PDB entry 8XQT | electron microscopy, 2.94 A resolution | chains B and C of the 5 polymer chains in the assembly

Chain B:
Name: Guanine nucleotide-binding protein G(I)/G(S)/G(T) subunit beta-1
Source organism: Homo sapiens
UniProtKB: P62873 (GBB1_HUMAN); residues 1-340 here = UniProt positions 1-340
Sequence (366 residues; numbered 1 to 366; the number before each row is that of its first residue):
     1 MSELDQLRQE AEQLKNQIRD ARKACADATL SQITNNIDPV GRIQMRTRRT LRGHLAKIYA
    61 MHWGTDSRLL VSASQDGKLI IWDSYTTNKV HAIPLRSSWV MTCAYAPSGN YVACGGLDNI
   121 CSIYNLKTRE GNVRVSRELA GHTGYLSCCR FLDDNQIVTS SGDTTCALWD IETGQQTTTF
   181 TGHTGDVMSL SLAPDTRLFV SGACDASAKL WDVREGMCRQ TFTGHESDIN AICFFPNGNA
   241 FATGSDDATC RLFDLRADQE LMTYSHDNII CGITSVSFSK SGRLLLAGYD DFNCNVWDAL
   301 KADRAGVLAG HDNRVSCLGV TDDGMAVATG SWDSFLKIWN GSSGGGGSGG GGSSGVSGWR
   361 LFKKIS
Disordered / not traced: 1-2, 341-366
Sequence notes: expression tag (341-366)
Curated features (UniProtKB/Swiss-Prot):
  - modified residue: S2 (N-acetylserine), H266 (Phosphohistidine)
  - natural variant: L30 (L30F: In MRD42; uncertain significance), R52 (R52G: In MRD42), G64 (G64V: In MRD42), D76 (D76E: In MRD42; D76G: In MRD42), G77 (G77S: In MRD42), K78 (K78R: In MRD42), I80 (I80N: In MRD42; I80T: In MRD42), H91 (H91R: In MRD42; uncertain significance), A92 (A92T: In MRD42), P94 (P94S: In MRD42), L95 (L95P: In MRD42), R96 (R96L: In MRD42), 5 further natural variant entries in UniProt

Chain C:
Name: Guanine nucleotide-binding protein G(I)/G(S)/G(O) subunit gamma-2
Source organism: Homo sapiens
UniProtKB: P59768 (GBG2_HUMAN); residues 1-71 here = UniProt positions 1-71
Sequence (71 residues; row label = number of the first residue in the row):
     1 MASNNTASIA QARKLVEQLK MEANIDRIKV SKAAADLMAY CEAHAKEDPL LTPVPASENP
    61 FREKKFFCAI L
Disordered / not traced: 1-6, 63-71
Curated features (UniProtKB/Swiss-Prot):
  - modified residue: A2 (N-acetylalanine), C68 (Cysteine methyl ester)
  - lipidation: C68 (S-geranylgeranyl cysteine)

How chain B and chain C interact:
Contacting residue pairs - 87 pairs, chain B then chain C:
  L4(B) - S8(C)
  L4(B) - A12(C)  hydrophobic
  L7(B) - A12(C)  hydrophobic
  L7(B) - R13(C)
  L7(B) - V16(C)
  R8(B) - L15(C)
  E10(B) - V16(C)
  A11(B) - V16(C)  hydrophobic
  A11(B) - L19(C)
  L14(B) - V16(C)
  L14(B) - L19(C)  hydrophobic
  L14(B) - K20(C)
  I18(B) - L19(C)  hydrophobic
  I18(B) - A23(C)  hydrophobic
  A21(B) - R27(C)
  C25(B) - R27(C)
  C25(B) - K29(C)
  C25(B) - V30(C)  hydrogen bond (backbone-backbone)
  A26(B) - V30(C)  hydrophobic
  D27(B) - K29(C)  salt bridge
  D27(B) - V30(C)
  D27(B) - S31(C)  hydrogen bond
  A28(B) - V30(C)
  A28(B) - S31(C)
  L30(B) - A34(C)  hydrophobic
  I33(B) - S31(C)
  I33(B) - A34(C)  hydrophobic
  I33(B) - M38(C)  hydrophobic
  T34(B) - M38(C)
  V40(B) - L51(C)  hydrophobic
  I43(B) - L50(C)
  I43(B) - L51(C)
  M45(B) - L50(C)  hydrophobic
  R48(B) - F61(C)
  R49(B) - P60(C)
  R49(B) - F61(C)
  R49(B) - R62(C)
  W63(B) - F61(C)  hydrophobic
  S84(B) - F61(C)
  Y85(B) - P60(C)
  Y85(B) - F61(C)  hydrophobic
  C218(B) - Q18(C)
  C218(B) - E22(C)  hydrogen bond
  R219(B) - E22(C)
  Q220(B) - I25(C)
  T221(B) - E22(C)
  F235(B) - L37(C)  hydrophobic
  F235(B) - Y40(C)  hydrophobic
  F235(B) - C41(C)  hydrophobic
  P236(B) - Y40(C)  hydrogen bond (backbone-side chain)
  N237(B) - Y40(C)
  A240(B) - L37(C)  hydrophobic
  L252(B) - L37(C)  hydrophobic
  D254(B) - A33(C)
  R256(B) - R27(C)
  R256(B) - I28(C)  hydrogen bond (backbone-backbone)
  R256(B) - D36(C)  salt bridge
  A257(B) - I28(C)
  D258(B) - I25(C)
  D258(B) - R27(C)  salt bridge
  Q259(B) - V30(C)
  L261(B) - V30(C)  hydrophobic
  S279(B) - D48(C)  hydrogen bond
  S279(B) - L50(C)
  K280(B) - E47(C)
  K280(B) - D48(C)  hydrogen bond (backbone-side chain)
  S281(B) - Y40(C)
  S281(B) - C41(C)  hydrogen bond (backbone-side chain)
  S281(B) - H44(C)
  S281(B) - D48(C)  hydrogen bond
  G282(B) - C41(C)
  R283(B) - C41(C)
  R283(B) - L51(C)
  L284(B) - L50(C)
  L300(B) - L37(C)  hydrophobic
  L300(B) - M38(C)  hydrophobic
  L300(B) - C41(C)  hydrophobic
  D323(B) - P49(C)
  G324(B) - P49(C)
  G324(B) - L50(C)  hydrogen bond (backbone-backbone)
  M325(B) - P49(C)  hydrophobic
  M325(B) - L50(C)
  M325(B) - P60(C)
  A326(B) - F61(C)  hydrophobic
  V327(B) - L50(C)  hydrophobic
  I338(B) - F61(C)  hydrophobic
  N340(B) - N59(C)  hydrogen bond
Other interface residues (no listed pair), chain B (55 interface residues in all): K15, Q17, S67
Other interface residues (no listed pair), chain C (38 interface residues in all): I9, Q11, D26, A45, V54

In short:
55 residues of chain B and 38 residues of chain C are in contact, with 11 hydrogen bonds and 3 salt bridges.
Polar pairs include D27(B)-K29(C), R256(B)-D36(C) and D258(B)-R27(C).
Chain B is Guanine nucleotide-binding protein G(I)/G(S)/G(T) subunit beta-1 and chain C is Guanine
nucleotide-binding protein G(I)/G(S)/G(O) subunit gamma-2, both from Homo sapiens; the structure, Structure of
human class T GPCR TAS2R14-Gi complex, was determined by electron microscopy (same publication as 8XQL, 8XQN,
8XQO, 8XQP, 8XQR, 8XQS and 8YKY).
